3MI5 - chains M and N of the 12 polymer chains in the assembly; structure by X-ray diffraction, 1.78 A resolution.

Chain M (and N):
Name: Protocatechuate 3,4-dioxygenase beta chain
From: Pseudomonas putida
Notes: EC 1.13.11.3; chain N of this document is another copy of the same molecule, construct and numbering; everything in this record applies to it too
UniProtKB: P00437 (PCXB_PSEPU); residues 301-538 here correspond to UniProt positions 2-239 (UniProt number = residue number - 299)
Sequence (238 residues; numbered 301 to 538; the number before each row is that of its first residue):
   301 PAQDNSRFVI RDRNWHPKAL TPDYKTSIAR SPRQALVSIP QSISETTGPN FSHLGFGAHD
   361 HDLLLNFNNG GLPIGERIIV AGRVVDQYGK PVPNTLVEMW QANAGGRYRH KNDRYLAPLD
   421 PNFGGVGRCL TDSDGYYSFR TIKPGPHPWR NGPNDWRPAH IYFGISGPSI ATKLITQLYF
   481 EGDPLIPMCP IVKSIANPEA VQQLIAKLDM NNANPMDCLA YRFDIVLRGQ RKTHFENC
Construct notes: engineered mutation His-447 (Tyr148 in P00437), Tyr-462 (His163 in P00437)
Ion coordination: Fe ion: Tyr-408, His-460, Tyr-462 (together with catechol)
Ligand contacts: catechol (CAQ): Tyr-408, His-447, Trp-449, Arg-457, His-460, Tyr-462

How chain M and chain N interact:
Contacting residue pairs - 11 pairs, chain M then chain N:
  Ile-310(M) with Pro-453(N), hydrophobic; Asn-454(N)
  Asn-314(M) with Asp-323(N), hydrogen bond
  Arg-333(M) with Ile-328(N)
  Ala-335(M) with Lys-325(N); Ile-328(N), hydrophobic
  Leu-336(M) with Lys-325(N), hydrogen bond (backbone-side chain)
  Ser-338(M) with Lys-325(N), hydrogen bond; Asn-451(N), hydrogen bond (side chain-backbone); Gly-452(N); Pro-453(N)

In short:
6 residues of chain M and 7 residues of chain N are in contact, with 4 hydrogen bonds. Polar pairs include
Asn-314(M)/Asp-323(N), Leu-336(M)/Lys-325(N) and Ser-338(M)/Lys-325(N). Ligands of chain M: catechol.
Tyr-408(M), His-460(M) and Tyr-462(M) coordinate a Fe ion ion.
Both chains are Protocatechuate 3,4-dioxygenase beta chain (Pseudomonas putida). Entry 3MI5 (Axial Ligand
Swapping In Double Mutant Maintains Intradiol-cleavage Chemistry in Protocatechuate 3,4-Dioxygenase) was
determined by X-ray diffraction.
